8JCC - chains E and I of the 10 polymer chains in the assembly; structure by electron microscopy, 3.42 A resolution.

== Chain E ==
Name: Histone H3.1
Source organism: Homo sapiens
UniProt: P68431 (H31_HUMAN); residues 1-135 here correspond to UniProt positions 2-136 (UniProt number = residue number + 1)
Sequence (135 residues; numbered 1 to 135; the number before each row is that of its first residue):
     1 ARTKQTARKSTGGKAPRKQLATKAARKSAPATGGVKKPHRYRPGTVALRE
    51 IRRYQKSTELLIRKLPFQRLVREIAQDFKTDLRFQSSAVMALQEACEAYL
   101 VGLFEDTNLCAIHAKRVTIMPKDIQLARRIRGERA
Disordered / not traced: 1-57, 135
Swiss-Prot annotation at these positions:
  - modified residue: Arg2 (Asymmetric dimethylarginine), Thr3 (Phosphothreonine), Lys4 (Allysine), Gln5 (5-glutamyl dopamine), Thr6 (Phosphothreonine), Arg8 (Citrulline), Lys9 (N6,N6,N6-trimethyllysine), Ser10 (ADP-ribosylserine), Thr11 (Phosphothreonine), Lys14 (N6-(2-hydroxyisobutyryl)lysine), Arg17 (Asymmetric dimethylarginine), Lys18 (N6-(2-hydroxyisobutyryl)lysine), Lys23 (N6-(2-hydroxyisobutyryl)lysine), Arg26 (Citrulline), Lys27 (N6,N6,N6-trimethyllysine), Ser28 (ADP-ribosylserine), Lys36 (N6,N6,N6-trimethyllysine), Lys37 (N6-methyllysine), Tyr41 (Phosphotyrosine), Lys56 (N6,N6,N6-trimethyllysine) and 8 more in UniProt
  - lipidation: Lys18 (N6-decanoyllysine)

== Chain I ==
Molecule: 147-nt DNA strand
Sequence (147 nucleotides; numbered -73 to 73; the number before each row is that of its first residue; numbers below 1 keep their minus sign (DA-73 is residue -73)):
   -73 ATCGGATGTATATATCTGACACGTGCCTGGAGACTAGGGAGTAATCCCCT
   -23 TGGCGGTTAAAACGCGGGGGACAGCGCGTACGTGCGTTTAAGCGGTGCTA
    27 GAGCTGTCTACGACCAATTGAGCGGCCTCGGCACCGGGATTCTCGAT
Disordered / not traced: -73 to -55, 62-73

== How chain E and chain I interact ==
Contacting residue pairs (7):
  Arg63(E) - DA17(I)  phosphate contact
  Arg63(E) - DG18(I)  salt bridge to the phosphate
  Lys64(E) - DG18(I)  hydrogen bond to the phosphate
  Leu65(E) - DA17(I)  phosphate contact
  Leu65(E) - DG18(I)  hydrogen bond to the phosphate
  Arg69(E) - DA17(I)  salt bridge to the phosphate
  Arg83(E) - DA26(I)  sugar contact
Other interface residues (no listed pair), chain E (7 interface residues in all): Pro66, Lys115
Other interface residues (no listed pair), chain I (5 interface residues in all): DA-1, DG27

== In short ==
Chain E and chain I form an interface of 7 and 5 residues respectively, with 2 hydrogen bonds and 2 salt
bridges. Among the polar pairs are Lys64(E)-DG18(I), Leu65(E)-DG18(I) and Arg63(E)-DG18(I).
Chain E is Histone H3.1 (Homo sapiens) and chain I is a 147-nt DNA strand; the structure, Human histone H2B
variant H2BFWT Cryo-EM structure with 601 DNA sequence, was determined by electron microscopy together with
8JBX and 8JCD from the same study.
